PDB entry 8JSP | electron microscopy, 3.65 A resolution | chains A and R of the 5 polymer chains in the assembly

Chain A:
Name: Guanine nucleotide-binding protein G(i) subunit alpha-1
From: Homo sapiens
UniProt: P63096 (GNAI1_HUMAN); residue numbers follow UniProt; this construct covers 4-354
Chain sequence (351 residues; each row starts with the number of its first residue):
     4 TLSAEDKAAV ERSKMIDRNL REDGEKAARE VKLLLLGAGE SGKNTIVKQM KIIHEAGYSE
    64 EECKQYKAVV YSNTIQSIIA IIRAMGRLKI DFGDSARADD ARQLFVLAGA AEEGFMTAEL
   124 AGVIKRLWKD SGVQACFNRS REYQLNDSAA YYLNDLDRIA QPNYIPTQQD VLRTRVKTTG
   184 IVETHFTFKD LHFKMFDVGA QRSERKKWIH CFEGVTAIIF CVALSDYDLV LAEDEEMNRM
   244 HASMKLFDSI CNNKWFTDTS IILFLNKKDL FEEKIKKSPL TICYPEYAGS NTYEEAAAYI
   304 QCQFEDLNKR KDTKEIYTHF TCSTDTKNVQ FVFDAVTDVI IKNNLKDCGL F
Unresolved in the structure: 56-181, 233-241
Sequence notes: engineered mutation Asn47 (Ser in P63096), Ala203 (Gly in P63096), Ala245 (Glu in P63096), Ser326 (Ala in P63096)
Curated features (UniProtKB/Swiss-Prot):
  - region: Lys35 to Lys46, Thr48 (G1 motif), Asp173 to Thr181 (G2 motif), Phe196 to Gly202, Gln204, Arg205 (G3 motif), Ile265 to Asp272 (G4 motif), Thr324, Cys325, Thr327 to Thr329 (G5 motif)
  - binding site (GTP): Glu43 to Lys46, Thr48, Ser151, Leu175 to Thr181, Asp200 to Gly202, Gln204, Asn269 to Asp272
  - binding site (Mg(2+)): Thr181
  - modified residue: Arg178 (ADP-ribosylarginine), Gln204 (Deamidated glutamine), Cys351 (ADP-ribosylcysteine)
  - natural variant: Gly40 (G40C: In NEDHISB; G40R: In NEDHISB), Gly45 (G45D: In NEDHISB), Thr48 (T48I: In NEDHISB; T48K: In NEDHISB), Gln52 (Q52P: In NEDHISB), Ser75 (deletion: In NEDHISB; uncertain significance), Gln172 (deletion: In NEDHISB), Asp173 (D173V: In NEDHISB), Glu186 to Phe189 (deletion: In NEDHISB; uncertain significance), Cys224 (C224Y: In NEDHISB), Lys270 (K270N: In NEDHISB; K270R: In NEDHISB), Asp272 (D272G: In NEDHISB), Val332 (V332E: In NEDHISB; uncertain significance)
  - mutagenesis: Gly42 (G42R: Abolishes switch to an activated conformation and dissociation from beta and gamma subunits upon GTP binding. Abolishes interaction with RGS family members), Glu116 (E116L: Enhances interaction (inactive GDP-bound) with RGS14), Gln147 (Q147L: Enhances interaction (inactive GDP-bound) with RGS14)

Chain R:
Name: 5-hydroxytryptamine receptor 1A
From: Homo sapiens
UniProt: P08908 (5HT1A_HUMAN); residue numbers follow UniProt; this construct covers 35-415
Chain sequence (381 residues; numbered 35 to 415; the number before each row is that of its first residue):
    35 YQVITSLLLG TLIFCAVLGN ACVVAAIALE RSLQNVANYL IGSLAVTDLM VSVLVLPMAA
    95 LYQVLNKWTL GQVTCDLFIA LDVLCCTSSI WHLCAIALDR YWAITDPIDY VNKRTPRRAA
   155 ALISLTWLIG FLISIPPMLG WRTPEDRSDP DACTISKDHG YTIYSTFGAF YIPLLLMLVL
   215 YGRIFRAARF RIRKTVKKVE KTGADTRHGA SPAPQPKKSV NGESGSRNWR LGVESKAGGA
   275 LCANGAVRQG DDGAALEVIE VHRVGNSKEH LPLPSEAGPT PCAPASFERK NERNAEAKRK
   335 MALARERKTV KTLGIIMGTF ILCWLPFFIV ALVLPFCESS CHMPTLLGAI INWLGYSNSL
   395 LNPVIYAYFN KDFQNAFKKI I
Unresolved in the structure: 229-323
Sequence notes: conflict Trp125 (Leu in P08908)
Curated features (UniProtKB/Swiss-Prot):
  - motif: Asp133 to Tyr135 (DRY motif), Asn396 to Tyr400 (NPxxY motif)
  - binding site (serotonin): Asp116, Cys120
  - binding site (1D-myo-inositol 4-phosphate): Thr314, Lys345, Thr346, Gly352, Phe403, Asn404, Lys405
  - mutagenesis: Arg134 (R134A: Reduced activation of G proteins), Lys191 (K191A: Increased activation of G alpha proteins in response to SEP363856-binding), Lys345 (K345A: Reduced activation of G proteins), Ala365 (A365E/S: Reduced G(i)/(o)-coupled receptor activity), Lys405 (K405A: Reduced activation of G proteins)
Disulfide bonds: Cys109-Cys187
Ligand contacts: sep-856 (UJL; 1-[(7S)-5,7-dihydro-4H-thieno[2,3-c]pyran-7-yl]-N-methyl-methanamine): Asp116, Val117, Cys120, Thr121, Ile189, Ser199, Ala203, Trp358, Phe361, Phe362

How chain A and chain R interact:
Contacting residue pairs (24):
  Arg32(A) with Val145(R); Asn146(R)
  Asp193(A) with Ile142(R); Asn146(R), hydrogen bond (backbone-side chain)
  Thr340(A) with Pro141(R)
  Asp341(A) with Arg225(R), salt bridge
  Ile343(A) with Pro141(R), hydrophobic; Tyr144(R), hydrophobic; Val145(R), hydrophobic
  Ile344(A) with Ala137(R); Ile138(R); Pro141(R)
  Asn347(A) with Ala137(R), hydrogen bond (side chain-backbone); Ile138(R); Tyr144(R), hydrogen bond
  Leu348(A) with Ile138(R), hydrophobic
  Asp350(A) with Asn404(R)
  Cys351(A) with Arg134(R), hydrogen bond (backbone-side chain)
  Gly352(A) with Lys342(R); Thr346(R)
  Leu353(A) with Ile218(R), hydrophobic; Ala222(R), hydrophobic; Thr343(R)
  Phe354(A) with Lys342(R)
Also at the interface, not in a pair above, chain A (17 interface residues in all): Lys192, Asp315, Glu318, Phe336
Also at the interface, not in a pair above, chain R (19 interface residues in all): Lys228, Lys332, Met335, Arg339

Summary:
Chain A and chain R form an interface of 17 and 19 residues respectively, with 4 hydrogen bonds and 1 salt
bridge. Among the polar pairs are Asp341(A)-Arg225(R), Asp193(A)-Asn146(R) and Asn347(A)-Ala137(R). Bound to
chain R: sep-856.
Here chain A is Guanine nucleotide-binding protein G(i) subunit alpha-1 and chain R is 5-hydroxytryptamine
receptor 1A, both from Homo sapiens. Entry 8JSP (Ulotaront(SEP-363856)-bound Serotonin 1A (5-HT1A) receptor-Gi
complex) was determined by electron microscopy.
